Entry 6WWL (electron microscopy, 3.10 A resolution); this record covers chains B and K of the 6 polymer chains in the assembly.

== Chain B ==
Name: Tubulin beta-2B chain
From: Sus scrofa
UniProtKB: A0A287AGU7 (A0A287AGU7_PIG); numbering as in UniProt (aligned over 1-445)
Amino-acid sequence (445 residues; row label = number of the first residue in the row):
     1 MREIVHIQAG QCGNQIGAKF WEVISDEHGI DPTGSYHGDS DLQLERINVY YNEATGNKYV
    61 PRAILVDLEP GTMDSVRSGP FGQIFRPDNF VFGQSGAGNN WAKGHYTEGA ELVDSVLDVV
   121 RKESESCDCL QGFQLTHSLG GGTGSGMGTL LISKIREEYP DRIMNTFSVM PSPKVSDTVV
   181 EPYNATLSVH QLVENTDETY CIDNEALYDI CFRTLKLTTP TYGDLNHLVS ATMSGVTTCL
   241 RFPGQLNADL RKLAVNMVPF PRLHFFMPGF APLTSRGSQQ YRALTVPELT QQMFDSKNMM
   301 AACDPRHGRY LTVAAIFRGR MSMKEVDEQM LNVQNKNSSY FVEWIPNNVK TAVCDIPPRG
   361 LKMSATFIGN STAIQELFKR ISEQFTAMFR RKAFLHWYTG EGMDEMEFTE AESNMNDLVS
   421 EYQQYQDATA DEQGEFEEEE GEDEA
Not modelled in the structure: 430-445
Ligand contacts:
  - GDP (guanosine-5'-diphosphate): Gly10, Gln11, Cys12, Gln15, Asn99, Ser138, Gly141, Gly142, Thr143, Gly144, Asp177, Thr178, Glu181, Asn204, Tyr222, Leu225, Asn226
  - GTP (guanosine-5'-triphosphate): Gln245, Leu246, Lys252
  - taxol (TA1): Glu22, Val23, Asp26, Glu27, Leu215, Leu217, Asp224, His227, Leu228, Ala231, Ser234, Phe270, Pro272, Leu273, Thr274, Ser275, Arg276, Arg318, Pro358, Arg359, Gly360, Leu361

== Chain K ==
Name: Kinesin-like protein KIF14
From: Mus musculus
UniProtKB: L0N7N1 (KIF14_MOUSE); residues 391-755 here = UniProt positions 391-755
Amino-acid sequence (370 residues; numbered -4 to 755; 390 numbers in that range are skipped by the numbering (no residue carries them; nothing is unmodelled there); the number before each row is that of its first residue; numbers below 1 keep their minus sign (Gly-4 is residue -4)):
    -4 GPLGS
   391 NSQVTVAVRV RPFSKREKTE KASQVVFTNG EEITVEHPDM KQVYSFIYDV SFWSFDECHP
   451 GYASQTTVYE TLAAPLLDRA FEGYNTCLFA YGQTGSGKSY TMMGLNEEPG IIPRFCEDLF
   511 AQIAKKQTSE VSYHLEMSFF EVYNEKIHDL LVCKGENGQR KQPLRAREHP VSGPYVEGLS
   571 MNVVSSYSDI QSWLELGNKQ RATAATGMND KSSRSHSVFT LVMTQTKTEV VEGEEHDHRI
   631 TSRINLVDLA GSERCSTAHS SGQRLKEGVS INKSLLTLGK VISALSEQAN GKRVFIPYRE
   691 STLTWLLKES LGGNSKTAMI ATVSPAASNI EETLSTLRYA TQARLIVNIA KVNEDMNAKL
   751 IRELK
Not modelled in the structure: -4 to -2
Sequence notes: expression tag (-4 to 0)
Bound ions: Mg2+: Ser489 (together with AMP-PNP)
Ligand contacts: AMP-PNP (ANP; phosphoaminophosphonic acid-adenylate ester): Arg399, Arg401, Pro402, Ser444, Gln483, Thr484, Gly485, Ser486, Gly487, Lys488, Ser489, Tyr490, Asn599, Lys601, Ser602, Ser603, Leu639, Ala640, Gly641
UniProt features mapped onto this chain:
  - binding site (ATP): Gly482 to Ser489

== How chain B and chain K interact ==
Contacting residue pairs - 21 pairs, chain B then chain K:
  Glu157(B) with Lys536(K), salt bridge
  Pro261(B) with Glu690(K)
  Arg262(B) with Arg689(K)
  Asp404(B) with Arg557(K), salt bridge
  Met406(B) with Arg557(K); Glu558(K); His559(K); Tyr565(K), hydrophobic
  Glu407(B) with Arg557(K)
  Glu410(B) with Arg557(K), salt bridge; Glu558(K), hydrogen bond (side chain-backbone)
  Ser413(B) with Glu558(K); Arg689(K)
  Asn414(B) with Arg689(K), hydrogen bond
  Asp417(B) with Phe685(K); Arg689(K), salt bridge
  Ser420(B) with Phe685(K)
  Glu421(B) with Phe685(K)
  Gln424(B) with Val684(K); Phe685(K), hydrogen bond (side chain-backbone)
  Asp427(B) with Arg683(K), salt bridge
Other interface residues (no listed pair), chain B (16 interface residues in all): Phe260, Thr409
Other interface residues (no listed pair), chain K (13 interface residues in all): Ala556, Pro560, Lys670

== In short ==
16 residues of chain B face 13 of chain K across their interface, with 3 hydrogen bonds and 5 salt bridges.
Among the polar pairs are Glu157(B)-Lys536(K), Asp404(B)-Arg557(K) and Glu410(B)-Arg557(K). Chain B binds GTP,
GDP and taxol. Chain K binds AMP-PNP.
Here chain B is Tubulin beta-2B chain (Sus scrofa) and chain K is Kinesin-like protein KIF14 (Mus musculus).
Entry 6WWL (KIF14[391-755] dimer two-heads-bound state - AMP-PNP in complex with a microtubule) was determined
by electron microscopy together with 6WWE, 6WWF, 6WWG, 6WWH, 6WWI, 6WWJ and 13 further entries from the same
study.
